3VU5 - chains A and B; structure by X-ray diffraction, 2.09 A resolution.

== Chain A ==
Protein: Transmembrane protein gp41
From: Human immunodeficiency virus 1
UniProtKB: P03375 (ENV_HV1B1); numbering as in UniProt (aligned over 553-590)
Sequence (39 residues; each row starts with the number of its first residue):
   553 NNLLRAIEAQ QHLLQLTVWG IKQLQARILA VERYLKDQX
Modified positions: NH2 (amino group) at position 591
Differences from the reference sequence: amidation (591)

== Chain B ==
Protein: SC22
Sequence (23 residues; each row starts with the number of its first residue):
   627 XWEEWDKKIE EYTKKIEELI KKS
Modified positions: ACE (acetyl group) at position 627
Differences from the reference sequence: acetylation (627)

== How chain A and chain B interact ==
Contacting residue pairs (8; chain A residue first):
  Leu-556(A) / Ser-649(B)
  Glu-560(A) / Ile-646(B)
  Gln-563(A) / Ile-642(B)
  Gln-567(A) / Thr-639(B)  hydrogen bond
  Ile-573(A) / Trp-628(B)  hydrophobic
  Ile-573(A) / Trp-631(B)  hydrophobic
  Lys-574(A) / Trp-631(B)
  Lys-574(A) / Asp-632(B)
Also at the interface, not in a pair above, chain A (9 interface residues in all): Ile-559, Val-570, Gln-577
Also at the interface, not in a pair above, chain B (9 interface residues in all): Ile-635, Glu-643

== Overview ==
Chain A and chain B each contribute 9 residues to their interface; the contacts include 1 hydrogen bond. The
hydrogen-bonded pair is Gln-567(A)/Thr-639(B).
Here chain A is Transmembrane protein gp41 (Human immunodeficiency virus 1) and chain B is SC22. Entry 3VU5
(Short peptide HIV entry Inhibitor SC22EK) was determined by X-ray diffraction together with 3VU6 from the
same study.
